9B9O - chains A and B; structure by X-ray diffraction, 2.16 A resolution.

== Chain A (and B) ==
Protein: Pyrroloquinoline quinone (Coenzyme PQQ) biosynthesis protein C
From: Pseudomonas aeruginosa
Notes: EC 1.3.3.11; chain B of this document is another copy of the same molecule, construct and numbering; everything in this record applies to it too
UniProt: A0A0C7AN42 (A0A0C7AN42_PSEAI); residues 2-328 here = UniProt positions 2-328
Sequence (351 residues; each row starts with the number of its first residue; numbers below 1 keep their minus sign (Met-22 is residue -22)):
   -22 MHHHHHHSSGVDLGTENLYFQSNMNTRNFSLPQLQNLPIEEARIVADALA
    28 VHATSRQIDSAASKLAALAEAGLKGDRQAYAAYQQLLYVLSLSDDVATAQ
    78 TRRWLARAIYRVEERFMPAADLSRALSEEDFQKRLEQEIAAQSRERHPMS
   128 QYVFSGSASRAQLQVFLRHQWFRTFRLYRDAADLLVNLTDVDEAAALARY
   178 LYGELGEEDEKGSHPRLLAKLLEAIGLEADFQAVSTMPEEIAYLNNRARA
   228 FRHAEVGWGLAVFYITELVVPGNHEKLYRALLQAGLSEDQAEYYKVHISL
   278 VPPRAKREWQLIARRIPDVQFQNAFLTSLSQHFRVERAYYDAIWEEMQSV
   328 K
Disordered / not traced: -22 to 1, 328 (chain B: -22 to 1)
Sequence notes: initiating methionine (-22); expression tag (-21 to 1)
Metal / ion sites: Fe2+: Glu181, His191, His274 (together with A1AL2)
Ligand contacts: A1AL2 ((2R)-2-{[(2Z)-2-(hydroxyimino)ethyl]sulfanyl}butanedioic acid): Arg121, Gln147, Arg150, Thr151, Leu154, Tyr177, Glu181, Tyr220, Arg224, Thr243, Glu244, Val247, His251, Tyr270, His274, Arg281, Glu313
What the authors report for this chain:
  - binding site for A1AL2: Arg121, Gln147, Arg150, Tyr220, Arg224, His251
  - mutagenesis - Y270F: unchanged catalytic activity on 1 equiv of Fe(II)
  - mutagenesis - R121A, R150A, E181A, H191A, E244A, H274A, R281A: abolished catalytic activity on A1AL2
  - mutagenesis - Q147A (3-10-fold), Y177F (3-10-fold), Y220F (3-10-fold), R224A (3-10-fold), H251A (3-10-fold), Y270F (10-fold): decreased catalytic activity on A1AL2
  - catalytic residues: Glu181, His191, His274 (proposed by the authors, not directly observed)

== How chain A and chain B interact ==
Pairs across the interface (64):
  Ser32(A) with Asp36(B)
  Asp36(A) with Ser32(B), hydrogen bond
  Asp71(A) with Thr166(B)
  Val73(A) with Asn164(B); Thr166(B); Ala231(B)
  Gln77(A) with Arg80(B), hydrogen bond (side chain-backbone); Trp81(B); Arg84(B), hydrogen bond
  Thr78(A) with Trp81(B); Arg84(B), hydrogen bond
  Arg80(A) with Gln77(B), hydrogen bond (backbone-side chain)
  Trp81(A) with Gln77(B); Thr78(B); Trp81(B), hydrophobic
  Arg84(A) with Gln77(B), hydrogen bond; Thr78(B), hydrogen bond
  Arg153(A) with Thr166(B), hydrogen bond (side chain-backbone); Val168(B)
  Tyr155(A) with Thr166(B); Val168(B); Ala171(B), hydrophobic
  Arg156(A) with Thr166(B), hydrogen bond (side chain-backbone)
  Leu162(A) with Ala159(B), hydrophobic
  Val163(A) with Val163(B), hydrophobic
  Asn164(A) with Val73(B)
  Thr166(A) with Asp71(B); Val73(B); Arg153(B), hydrogen bond (backbone-side chain); Tyr155(B); Arg156(B), hydrogen bond (backbone-side chain)
  Val168(A) with Tyr155(B); Leu182(B), hydrophobic; Arg193(B); Phe208(B), hydrophobic
  Asp169(A) with Glu187(B); Arg193(B), salt bridge
  Ala171(A) with Tyr155(B), hydrophobic; Leu182(B)
  Ala172(A) with Leu182(B); Glu187(B)
  Ala175(A) with Leu182(B), hydrophobic
  Arg176(A) with Tyr179(B); Glu184(B); Glu185(B); Glu187(B), salt bridge
  Tyr179(A) with Arg176(B); Tyr179(B), hydrophobic
  Leu182(A) with Val168(B), hydrophobic; Ala172(B); Ala175(B), hydrophobic
  Glu184(A) with Arg176(B)
  Glu185(A) with Arg176(B); Arg284(B), salt bridge
  Glu187(A) with Asp169(B); Ala172(B); Arg176(B), salt bridge; Arg284(B), salt bridge
  Arg193(A) with Asp169(B), salt bridge
  Phe208(A) with Val168(B), hydrophobic
  Ala231(A) with Val73(B); Ala74(B), hydrophobic
  Arg284(A) with Glu185(B), salt bridge; Glu187(B), salt bridge
Also at the interface, not in a pair above, chain A (38 interface residues in all): Ile35, Ala74, Ala159, Asp160, Asp167, Ser190, Pro192
Also at the interface, not in a pair above, chain B (39 interface residues in all): Ile35, Asp160, Leu162, Asp167, Leu178, Ser190, Pro192

== In short ==
Chain A and chain B form an interface of 38 and 39 residues respectively; the contacts include 11 hydrogen
bonds and 8 salt bridges. Among the polar pairs are Asp169(A)-Arg193(B), Arg176(A)-Glu187(B) and
Glu185(A)-Arg284(B). The paper reports catalytic residues Glu181(A), His191(A) and His274(A); R121A, R150A and
E181A of chain A, among others, abolish catalytic activity on A1AL2; 13 substitutions were tested in all.
Both chains are Pyrroloquinoline quinone (Coenzyme PQQ) biosynthesis protein C (Pseudomonas aeruginosa). Entry
9B9O (Crystal structure of FlcD from Pseudomonas aeruginosa bond to iron(II) and substrate) was determined by
X-ray diffraction, deposited together with 8W1Q, 9B9M and 9B9N.
